9Q88 - chain A; structure by X-ray diffraction, 1.20 A resolution.

[Chain A]
Name: E3 ubiquitin-protein ligase RNF38
Organism: Homo sapiens
Notes: EC 2.3.2.27
Reference sequence: Q9H0F5 (RNF38_HUMAN); residues 389-465 here correspond to UniProt positions 439-515 (UniProt number = residue number + 50)
Chain sequence (79 residues; numbered 387 to 465; the number before each row is that of its first residue):
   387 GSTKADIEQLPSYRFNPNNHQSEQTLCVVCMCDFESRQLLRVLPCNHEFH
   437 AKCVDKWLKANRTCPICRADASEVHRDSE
Construct notes: expression tag (387-388)
Metal / ion sites: Zn2+ site 1: Cys-413, Cys-416, His-436, Cys-439; Zn2+ site 2: Cys-431, His-433, Cys-450, Cys-453
Swiss-Prot annotation at these positions:
  - zinc finger: Cys-413 to Arg-454 (RING-type)
From the paper describing this entry:
  - mutagenesis - R454K (10-fold), R454M (10-fold), R454Q (10-fold), R454W (9.5-fold), R454Y (9.5-fold): decreased binding to UBE2D2S22R,C85K-Ub
  - mutagenesis - R454E: decreased binding to UBE2D2S22R
  - mutagenesis - R454W: increased binding to UBE2D2S22R
  - mutagenesis - R454K, R454M: decreased catalytic activity
  - mutagenesis - R454A, R454E, R454Y: decreased catalytic activity on SMAC

[Summary]
Cys-413, Cys-416, His-436 and Cys-439 form the Zn2+ site 1. The Zn2+ site 2 is built by Cys-431, His-433,
Cys-450 and Cys-453. From the paper: R454K, R454M and R454Q, among others, reduce binding to
UBE2D2S22R,C85K-Ub; R454A, R454E and R454Y reduce catalytic activity on SMAC.
Chain A is E3 ubiquitin-protein ligase RNF38 (Homo sapiens); the structure, High-resolution structure of RNF38
RING domain, was determined by X-ray diffraction.
